5CZ4 - chains B and C of the 28 polymer chains in the assembly; structure by X-ray diffraction, 2.30 A resolution.

# Chain B
Molecule: Proteasome subunit alpha type-3
Source organism: Saccharomyces cerevisiae (strain ATCC 204508 / S288c)
Notes: EC 3.4.25.1
UniProtKB: P23638 (PSA3_YEAST); residues 0-257 here correspond to UniProt positions 1-258 (UniProt number = residue number + 1)
Sequence (258 residues; each row starts with the number of its first residue; numbering starts at 0):
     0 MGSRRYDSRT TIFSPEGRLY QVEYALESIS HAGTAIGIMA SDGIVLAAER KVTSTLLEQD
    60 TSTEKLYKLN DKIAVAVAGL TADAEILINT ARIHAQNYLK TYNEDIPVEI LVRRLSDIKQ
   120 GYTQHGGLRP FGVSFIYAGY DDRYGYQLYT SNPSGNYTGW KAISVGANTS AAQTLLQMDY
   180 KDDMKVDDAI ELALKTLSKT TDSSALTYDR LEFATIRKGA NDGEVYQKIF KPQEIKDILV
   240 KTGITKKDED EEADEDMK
Unresolved in the structure: 0, 245-257
UniProt features mapped onto this chain:
  - cross-link (Glycyl lysine isopeptide (Lys-Gly)): Lys99 (interchain with G-Cter in ubiquitin), Lys198 (interchain with G-Cter in ubiquitin), Lys230 (interchain with G-Cter in ubiquitin)

# Chain C
Molecule: Proteasome subunit alpha type-4
Source organism: Saccharomyces cerevisiae (strain ATCC 204508 / S288c)
Notes: EC 3.4.25.1
UniProtKB: P40303 (PSA4_YEAST); residues -1 to 252 here correspond to UniProt positions 1-254 (UniProt number = residue number + 2)
Sequence (254 residues; row label = number of the first residue in the row; numbers below 1 keep their minus sign (Met-1 is residue -1)):
    -1 MSGYDRALSI FSPDGHIFQV EYALEAVKRG TCAVGVKGKN CVVLGCERRS TLKLQDTRIT
    59 PSKVSKIDSH VVLSFSGLNA DSRILIEKAR VEAQSHRLTL EDPVTVEYLT RYVAGVQQRY
   119 TQSGGVRPFG VSTLIAGFDP RDDEPKLYQT EPSGIYSSWS AQTIGRNSKT VREFLEKNYD
   179 RKEPPATVEE CVKLTVRSLL EVVQTGAKNI EITVVKPDSD IVALSSEEIN QYVTQIEQEK
   239 QEQQEQDKKK KSNH
Unresolved in the structure: -1 to 0, 241-252
UniProt features mapped onto this chain:
  - modified residue: Thr58 (Phosphothreonine)

# Chain B / chain C interface
Pairs across the interface (77; chain B residue first):
  Arg3(B) - Arg4(C)  hydrogen bond (backbone-side chain)
  Asp6(B) - Tyr2(C)  hydrogen bond
  Asp6(B) - Arg4(C)  salt bridge
  Arg8(B) - Arg4(C)
  Thr10(B) - Leu6(C)
  Thr10(B) - Arg125(C)
  Ile11(B) - Leu6(C)  hydrophobic
  Ile11(B) - Gln17(C)
  Phe12(B) - Gln17(C)
  Phe12(B) - Tyr20(C)  hydrophobic
  Phe12(B) - Ala21(C)  hydrophobic
  Phe12(B) - Ala24(C)  hydrophobic
  Phe12(B) - Arg125(C)
  Phe12(B) - Pro126(C)
  Phe12(B) - Gly128(C)
  Ser13(B) - Tyr20(C)
  Pro14(B) - Tyr20(C)  hydrophobic
  Pro14(B) - Glu23(C)
  Glu15(B) - Glu23(C)
  Glu15(B) - Arg27(C)  hydrogen bond (backbone-side chain)
  Gly16(B) - Tyr20(C)
  Gly16(B) - Glu23(C)
  Gly16(B) - Ala24(C)
  Gly16(B) - Arg27(C)
  Arg17(B) - Arg27(C)
  Leu18(B) - Leu76(C)  hydrophobic
  Leu18(B) - Arg125(C)
  Met38(B) - Asp54(C)
  Met38(B) - Arg56(C)
  Arg112(B) - Arg81(C)
  Ser115(B) - Arg81(C)  hydrogen bond (backbone-side chain)
  Asp116(B) - Arg81(C)  salt bridge
  Asp116(B) - Ile82(C)
  Gln119(B) - Ala78(C)
  Gln119(B) - Asp79(C)
  Gln119(B) - Ile82(C)
  Gln119(B) - Arg125(C)
  Thr122(B) - Arg125(C)  hydrogen bond (backbone-side chain)
  Gln123(B) - Tyr118(C)
  Gln123(B) - Gly123(C)
  Gln123(B) - Val124(C)
  Gln123(B) - Arg125(C)  hydrogen bond (backbone-backbone)
  Gln123(B) - Pro126(C)
  Gln123(B) - Phe127(C)
  His124(B) - Gly123(C)
  His124(B) - Val124(C)
  Gly125(B) - Tyr2(C)
  Gly125(B) - Gly123(C)  hydrogen bond (backbone-backbone)
  Gly126(B) - Tyr2(C)
  Tyr143(B) - Arg56(C)  hydrogen bond (backbone-side chain)
  Tyr143(B) - Ile57(C)  hydrophobic
  Tyr145(B) - Arg56(C)  hydrogen bond (backbone-side chain)
  Gln146(B) - Ile57(C)
  Leu147(B) - Ile57(C)
  Tyr148(B) - Ile57(C)
  Ser153(B) - Ala78(C)
  Gly154(B) - Ala78(C)
  Gly154(B) - Arg81(C)  hydrogen bond (backbone-side chain)
  Asn155(B) - Asn77(C)  hydrogen bond
  Asn155(B) - Ala78(C)
  Tyr156(B) - Pro59(C)  hydrophobic
  Tyr156(B) - Arg81(C)
  Gly158(B) - Gln53(C)
  Gly158(B) - Asp54(C)  hydrogen bond (backbone-backbone)
  Gly158(B) - Thr58(C)  hydrogen bond (backbone-side chain)
  Trp159(B) - Leu50(C)  hydrophobic
  Trp159(B) - Lys51(C)
  Trp159(B) - Leu52(C)
  Trp159(B) - Gln53(C)
  Trp159(B) - Asp54(C)
  Lys160(B) - Leu52(C)  hydrogen bond (backbone-backbone)
  Lys160(B) - Gln53(C)
  Lys160(B) - Asp54(C)
  Ala161(B) - Leu52(C)  hydrogen bond (backbone-backbone)
  Gln172(B) - Leu52(C)
  Leu175(B) - Leu52(C)  hydrophobic
  Gln176(B) - Leu52(C)
Also at the interface, not in a pair above, chain B (41 interface residues in all): Glu108, Thr157, Tyr179

# Overview
41 residues of chain B and 31 residues of chain C are in contact, with 15 hydrogen bonds and 2 salt bridges.
Polar contacts include Asp6(B)-Arg4(C), Asp116(B)-Arg81(C) and Arg3(B)-Arg4(C).
Here chain B is Proteasome subunit alpha type-3 and chain C is Proteasome subunit alpha type-4, both from
Saccharomyces cerevisiae (strain ATCC 204508 / S288c). Entry 5CZ4 (Yeast 20S proteasome at 2.3 A resolution)
was determined by X-ray diffraction together with 5CZ5, 5CZ6, 5CZ7, 5CZ8, 5CZ9, 5CZA and 16 further entries
from the same study.
